Entry 4NO8 (X-ray diffraction, 2.70 A resolution); this record covers chains O and U of the 28 polymer chains in the assembly.

[Chain O]
Molecule: Proteasome subunit alpha type-2
From: Saccharomyces cerevisiae S288c
Notes: EC 3.4.25.1
Reference sequence: P23639 (PSA2_YEAST); residue numbers follow UniProt; this construct covers 1-250
Chain sequence (250 residues; each row starts with the number of its first residue):
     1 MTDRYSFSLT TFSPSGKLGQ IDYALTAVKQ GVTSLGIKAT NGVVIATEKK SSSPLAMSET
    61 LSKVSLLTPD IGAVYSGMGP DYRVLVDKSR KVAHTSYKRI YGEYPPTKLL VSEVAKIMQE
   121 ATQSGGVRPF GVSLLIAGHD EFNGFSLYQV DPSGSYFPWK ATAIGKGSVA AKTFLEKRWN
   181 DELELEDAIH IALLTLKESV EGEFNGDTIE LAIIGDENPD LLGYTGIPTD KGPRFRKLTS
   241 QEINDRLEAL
Curated features (UniProtKB/Swiss-Prot):
  - cross-link: Lys108 (Glycyl lysine isopeptide (Lys-Gly) (interchain with G-Cter in ubiquitin))

[Chain U]
Molecule: Proteasome subunit alpha type-1
From: Saccharomyces cerevisiae S288c
Notes: EC 3.4.25.1
Reference sequence: P21243 (PSA1_YEAST); residues -8 to 243 here correspond to UniProt positions 1-252 (UniProt number = residue number + 9)
Chain sequence (252 residues; numbered -8 to 243; the number before each row is that of its first residue; numbers below 1 keep their minus sign (Met-8 is residue -8)):
    -8 MSGAAAASAA GYDRHITIFS PEGRLYQVEY AFKATNQTNI NSLAVRGKDC TVVISQKKVP
    52 DKLLDPTTVS YIFCISRTIG MVVNGPIPDA RNAALRAKAE AAEFRYKYGY DMPCDVLAKR
   112 MANLSQIYTQ RAYMRPLGVI LTFVSVDEEL GPSIYKTDPA GYYVGYKATA TGPKQQEITT
   172 NLENHFKKSK IDHINEESWE KVVEFAITHM IDALGTEFSK NDLEVGVATK DKFFTLSAEN
   232 IEERLVAIAE QD
Disordered / not traced: -8 to 1, 243

[Interface between chain O and chain U]
Contacting residue pairs - 68 pairs, chain O then chain U:
  Thr2(O) with Tyr124(U)
  Asp3(O) with Arg122(U); Tyr124(U)
  Tyr5(O) with Ile7(U); Ala123(U), hydrophobic; Tyr124(U), hydrophobic
  Leu9(O) with Ile9(U), hydrophobic; Ala123(U), hydrophobic
  Gln20(O) with Ile9(U); Phe10(U), hydrogen bond (side chain-backbone)
  Tyr23(O) with Phe10(U); Ser11(U); Pro12(U); Gly14(U)
  Ala24(O) with Phe10(U), hydrophobic
  Thr26(O) with Glu13(U)
  Ala27(O) with Gly14(U)
  Ser52(O) with Tyr153(U), hydrogen bond
  Ser53(O) with Thr170(U); Glu174(U)
  Pro54(O) with Lys158(U), hydrogen bond (backbone-side chain); Glu174(U)
  Leu55(O) with Tyr157(U); Lys158(U), hydrogen bond (backbone-backbone); Ala159(U); Thr170(U); Leu173(U), hydrophobic; Phe177(U), hydrophobic
  Ala56(O) with Gly156(U); Tyr157(U), hydrophobic
  Met57(O) with Arg37(U); Val155(U); Gly156(U), hydrogen bond (backbone-backbone); Tyr157(U); Lys158(U)
  Thr60(O) with Tyr146(U); Val155(U); Gly156(U), hydrogen bond (side chain-backbone)
  Leu61(O) with Tyr153(U); Val155(U), hydrophobic
  Met78(O) with Phe10(U), hydrophobic; Leu16(U), hydrophobic
  Pro80(O) with Gln117(U); Ala151(U); Gly152(U); Tyr153(U)
  Asp81(O) with Gln117(U)
  Arg83(O) with Ala113(U), hydrogen bond (side chain-backbone); Asn114(U); Gly152(U), hydrogen bond (side chain-backbone); Tyr154(U)
  Val84(O) with Asn114(U); Gln117(U)
  Asp87(O) with Lys110(U), salt bridge; Asn114(U)
  Gly126(O) with Gln121(U); Arg122(U); Ala123(U), hydrogen bond (backbone-backbone)
  Val127(O) with Gln121(U); Arg122(U)
  Arg128(O) with Thr8(U); Phe10(U); Leu16(U); Thr120(U), hydrogen bond (side chain-backbone); Gln121(U), hydrogen bond (backbone-backbone)
  Pro129(O) with Phe10(U)
  Phe130(O) with Gln121(U)
  Gly131(O) with Phe10(U)
Other interface residues (no listed pair), chain O (30 interface residues in all): Ala121
Other interface residues (no listed pair), chain U (34 interface residues in all): Thr160

[In short]
30 residues of chain O face 34 of chain U across their interface, with 11 hydrogen bonds and 1 salt bridge.
Polar pairs include Asp87(O)-Lys110(U), Gln20(O)-Phe10(U) and Ser52(O)-Tyr153(U).
Chain O is Proteasome subunit alpha type-2 and chain U is Proteasome subunit alpha type-1, both from
Saccharomyces cerevisiae S288c; the structure, yCP in complex with Z-Leu-Leu-Leu-ketoamide, was determined by
X-ray diffraction (same publication as 4NNN, 4NNW, 4NO1, 4NO6 and 4NO9).
